1DMX - chains A and B; structure by X-ray diffraction, 2.45 A resolution.

# Chain A (and B)
Protein: Murine carbonic anhydrase V
Organism: Mus musculus
Notes: EC 4.2.1.1; engineered mutation(s): TRUNCATION OF MITOCHONDRIAL LEADER SEQUENCE AND FIRST 21 RESIDUES; chain B of this document is another copy of the same molecule, construct and numbering; everything in this record applies to it too
UniProtKB: P23589 (CAH5A_MOUSE); residues 25-269 here correspond to UniProt positions 55-299 (UniProt number = residue number + 30)
Chain sequence (248 residues; row label = number of the first residue in the row):
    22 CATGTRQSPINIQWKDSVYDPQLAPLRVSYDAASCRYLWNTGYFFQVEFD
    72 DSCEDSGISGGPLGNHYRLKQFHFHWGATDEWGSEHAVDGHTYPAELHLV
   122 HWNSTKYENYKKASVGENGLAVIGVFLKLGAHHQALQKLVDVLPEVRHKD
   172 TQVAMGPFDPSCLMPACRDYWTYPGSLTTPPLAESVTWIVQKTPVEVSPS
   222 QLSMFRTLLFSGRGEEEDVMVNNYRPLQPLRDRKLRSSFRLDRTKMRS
Unresolved in the structure: 22-24, 262-269
Differences from the reference sequence: variant Met185 (Leu215 in P23589), Met225 (Thr255 in P23589)
Ion coordination: Zn2+: His94, His96, His119

# Interface between chain A and chain B
Contacting residue pairs - 12 pairs, chain A then chain B:
  Tyr40(A) with Asn243(B), hydrogen bond
  Pro42(A) with Ala99(B); Trp103(B); Val242(B), hydrophobic; Asn243(B), hydrogen bond (backbone-side chain)
  Gln43(A) with Ala99(B); Trp103(B)
  Leu44(A) with Trp103(B)
  Ala45(A) with Trp103(B), hydrophobic
  Pro46(A) with Trp103(B)
  Arg261(A) with Phe231(B); Asp239(B), salt bridge
Other interface residues (no listed pair), chain B (7 interface residues in all): Thr100

# Summary
The chain A/chain B interface involves 7 residues from each chain; the contacts include 2 hydrogen bonds and 1
salt bridge. Polar pairs include Arg261(A)-Asp239(B), Tyr40(A)-Asn243(B) and Pro42(A)-Asn243(B). His94(A),
His96(A) and His119(A) coordinate Zn2+.
Both chains are Murine carbonic anhydrase V (Mus musculus). Entry 1DMX (Murine mitochondrial carbonic
anyhdrase V at 2.45 angstroms resolution) was determined by X-ray diffraction together with 1DMY from the same
study.
